PDB entry 6MTV | X-ray diffraction, 2.60 A resolution | chains A and D

[Chain A]
Name: Protein scribble homolog
From: Homo sapiens
UniProtKB: Q14160 (SCRIB_HUMAN); residues 700-816 here = UniProt positions 700-816
Chain sequence (118 residues; each row starts with the number of its first residue):
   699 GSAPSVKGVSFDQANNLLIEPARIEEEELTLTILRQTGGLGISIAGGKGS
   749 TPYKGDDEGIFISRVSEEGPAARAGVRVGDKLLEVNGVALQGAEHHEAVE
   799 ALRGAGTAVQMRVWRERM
Disordered / not traced: 699-715, 734-735, 816
Sequence notes: expression tag (699)
Curated features (UniProtKB/Swiss-Prot):
  - modified residue (Phosphoserine): S708, S764
  - mutagenesis: L738 to G739 (Alters interaction with LPP), L738 (L738R: Loss of anti-proliferative activity)
Reported in the primary citation:
  - mutagenesis - R762A: decreased binding to MCC

[Chain D]
Name: Colorectal mutant cancer protein
Chain sequence (8 residues; each row starts with the number of its first residue):
   822 PHTNETSL
Disordered / not traced: 822

[Chain A / chain D interface]
Contacting residue pairs (20; chain A residue first):
  G737(A) - L829(D)
  L738(A) - L829(D)  hydrogen bond (backbone-backbone)
  G739(A) - L829(D)  hydrogen bond (backbone-backbone)
  I740(A) - S828(D)
  I740(A) - L829(D)  hydrogen bond (backbone-backbone)
  S741(A) - T827(D)
  S741(A) - S828(D)
  I742(A) - N825(D)
  I742(A) - E826(D)
  I742(A) - T827(D)  hydrogen bond (backbone-backbone)
  I742(A) - L829(D)  hydrophobic
  A743(A) - N825(D)
  G744(A) - N825(D)  hydrogen bond (backbone-backbone)
  S748(A) - N825(D)  hydrogen bond
  T749(A) - T824(D)
  S761(A) - E826(D)  hydrogen bond
  H793(A) - N825(D)  hydrogen bond
  H793(A) - T827(D)  hydrogen bond
  V797(A) - T827(D)
  L800(A) - L829(D)
Other interface residues (no listed pair), chain A (16 interface residues in all): P750, R801
Interface features reported in the paper:
  - pairs named by the authors: L738(A)-L829(D), G739(A)-L829(D), I740(A)-L829(D), I742(A)-L829(D), I742(A)-T827(D), S748(A)-N825(D), T749(A)-T824(D), H793(A)-T827(D), L800(A)-L829(D)
  - interface residues, chain A: L738(A), G739(A), I740(A), I742(A), T749(A), H793(A), V797(A), L800(A)

[Overview]
Chain A and chain D form an interface of 16 and 6 residues respectively, with 9 hydrogen bonds. Polar contacts
include L738(A)-L829(D), S748(A)-N825(D) and S761(A)-E826(D). The authors report contacts between L738(A) and
L829(D), G739(A) and L829(D) and I740(A) and L829(D) among others. The paper reports that R762A of chain A
reduces binding to MCC; interface residues L738(A), G739(A) and I740(A) among others.
Chain A is Protein scribble homolog (Homo sapiens) and chain D is Colorectal mutant cancer protein; the
structure, Crystal structure of human Scribble PDZ1:MCC complex, was determined by X-ray diffraction together
with 6MTU from the same study.
